Entry 6JHT (electron microscopy, 3.79 A resolution); this record covers chains B and C of the 5 polymer chains in the assembly.

Chain B:
Protein: VP2
From: Human hepatitis A virus Hu/Australia/HM175/1976
Amino-acid sequence (222 residues; each row starts with the number of its first residue):
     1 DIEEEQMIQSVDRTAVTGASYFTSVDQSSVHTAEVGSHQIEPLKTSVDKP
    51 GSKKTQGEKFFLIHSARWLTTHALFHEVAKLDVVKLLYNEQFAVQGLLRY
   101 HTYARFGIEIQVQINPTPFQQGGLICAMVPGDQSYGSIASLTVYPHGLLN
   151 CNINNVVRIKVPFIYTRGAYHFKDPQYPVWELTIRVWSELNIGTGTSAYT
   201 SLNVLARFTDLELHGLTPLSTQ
Disordered / not traced: 1-4, 221-222

Chain C:
Protein: VP3
From: Human hepatitis A virus Hu/Australia/HM175/1976
Amino-acid sequence (246 residues; row label = number of the first residue in the row):
     1 MMRNETRVSTTENVVNLSNYEDARAKMSFALDQEDWKSDPSQGGGIKITH
    51 FTTWTSIPTLAAQFPFNASDSVGQQIKVIPVDPYFFQMTNTNPDQKCITA
   101 LASICQMFCFWRGDLVFDFQVFPTKYHSGRLLFCFVPGNELIDVTGITLK
   151 QATTAPCAVMDIAGVQSTLRFRVPWISDTPYRVNRYTKEAHQKGEYTAIG
   201 KLIVYCYNRLTSPSNVAHHVRVNVYLSAINLECFAPLYHAMDVTTQ

How chain B and chain C interact:
Pairs across the interface - 44 pairs, chain B then chain C:
  Arg-105(B) with Gln-42(C)
  Phe-119(B) with Asn-215(C)
  Gln-120(B) with Thr-124(C)
  Gln-121(B) with Phe-122(C); Pro-123(C); Thr-124(C); His-127(C); Ala-217(C); His-219(C), hydrogen bond (side chain-backbone)
  Gly-136(B) with Gln-95(C)
  Ser-137(B) with Cys-97(C); Ile-98(C), hydrogen bond (side chain-backbone)
  Ile-138(B) with Gln-95(C); Cys-97(C), hydrophobic
  Ala-139(B) with Thr-59(C); Leu-60(C), hydrogen bond (backbone-backbone); Cys-97(C), hydrophobic
  Ser-140(B) with Thr-59(C); Ile-98(C), hydrogen bond (side chain-backbone); Thr-99(C); Ala-100(C), hydrogen bond (side chain-backbone)
  Thr-142(B) with Ile-57(C); Pro-58(C), hydrogen bond (side chain-backbone); Thr-59(C)
  Val-143(B) with Trp-54(C); Ile-57(C); Ala-100(C), hydrophobic
  Leu-148(B) with Tyr-225(C)
  Asn-150(B) with Phe-122(C)
  Cys-151(B) with Lys-125(C)
  Asn-152(B) with Lys-125(C), hydrogen bond (backbone-side chain); Gly-164(C)
  Ile-153(B) with Val-165(C)
  Phe-163(B) with Gln-42(C)
  Arg-167(B) with Gln-42(C)
  Gly-168(B) with Gln-42(C)
  Trp-187(B) with Leu-60(C), hydrophobic; Phe-122(C); Asn-223(C); Tyr-225(C)
  Glu-189(B) with Arg-221(C), salt bridge
  Asn-191(B) with His-219(C), hydrogen bond; Arg-221(C), hydrogen bond
  Thr-196(B) with Asn-215(C)
Interface residues without a listed pair, chain B (30 interface residues in all): Phe-75, Gly-122, Leu-149, Pro-162, Ile-164, Ser-188, Gly-193
Interface residues without a listed pair, chain C (32 interface residues in all): Ser-41, Gly-43, Gly-44, Ile-46, Asn-90, Gln-120, Tyr-126, Val-216

Overview:
Chain B and chain C form an interface of 30 and 32 residues respectively; the contacts include 9 hydrogen
bonds and 1 salt bridge. Polar contacts include Glu-189(B)/Arg-221(C), Gln-121(B)/His-219(C) and
Ser-137(B)/Ile-98(C).
Chain B is VP2 and chain C is VP3, both from Human hepatitis A virus Hu/Australia/HM175/1976; the structure,
The cryo-EM structure of HAV bound to a neutralizing antibody-F9, was determined by electron microscopy (same
publication as 6JHQ, 6JHR and 6JHS).
